7KTD - chains A and T of the 4 polymer chains in the assembly; structure by X-ray diffraction, 1.55 A resolution.

Chain A:
Name: DNA-directed DNA/RNA polymerase mu
Organism: Homo sapiens
Notes: EC 2.7.7.7
Reference sequence: Q9NP87 (DPOLM_HUMAN); numbering as in UniProt; present here: 132-397, 410-494
Chain sequence (356 residues; numbered 127 to 494; 12 numbers in that range are skipped by the numbering (no residue carries them; nothing is unmodelled there); the number before each row is that of its first residue):
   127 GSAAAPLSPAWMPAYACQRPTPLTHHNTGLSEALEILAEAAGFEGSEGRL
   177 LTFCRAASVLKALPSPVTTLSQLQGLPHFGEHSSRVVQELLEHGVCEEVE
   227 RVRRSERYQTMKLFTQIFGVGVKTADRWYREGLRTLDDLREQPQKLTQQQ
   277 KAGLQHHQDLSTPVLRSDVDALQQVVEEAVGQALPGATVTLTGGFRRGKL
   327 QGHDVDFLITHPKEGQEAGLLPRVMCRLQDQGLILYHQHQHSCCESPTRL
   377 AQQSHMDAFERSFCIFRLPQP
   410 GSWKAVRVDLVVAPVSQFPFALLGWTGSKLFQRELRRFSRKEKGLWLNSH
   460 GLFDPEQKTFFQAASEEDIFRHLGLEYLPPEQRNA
Not modelled in the structure: 127-137, 365-384
Construct notes: expression tag (127-131); conflict Gly-410 (Pro in Q9NP87)
UniProt features mapped onto this chain:
  - region: Arg-323 to Asp-332 (Involved in ssDNA binding)
  - binding site (Mg(2+)): Asp-330, Asp-332, Asp-418
  - site: Gly-433 (Responsible for the low discrimination between dNTP and rNTP)
Glycans and other covalent adducts: 2,3-dihydroxy-1,4-dithiobutane (DTT) linked to Cys-180
Ion coordination: Mn2+ site 1 near His-219 (its only coordinating residue here); Na+: Thr-241, Ile-243, Val-246 (shared with 1 residue of chain P); Mn2+ site 2: Asp-330, Asp-332, Asp-418 (shared with 1 residue of chain P); Mn2+ site 3: Asp-330, Asp-332 (together with pyrophosphate) (shared with 1 residue of chain P); Mn2+ site 4: Glu-386, His-459
Small-molecule neighbours: pyrophosphate (PPV): Gly-319, Gly-320, Arg-323, Lys-325, Gly-328, His-329, Asp-330, Asp-332
What the authors report for this chain:
  - mutagenesis - R445A: increased catalytic activity on dGTP misinsertion
  - mutagenesis - K438D: decreased catalytic activity on Mg2+-dependent dGTP:At
  - mutagenesis - K438D (23-fold): decreased catalytic activity on :Ct insertion
  - mutagenesis - K438D: unchanged catalytic activity on in the presence of Mn2+
  - mutagenesis - Q441A: unchanged catalytic activity on 8-oxodGTP

Chain T:
Molecule: 9-nt DNA strand
Sequence (9 nucleotides; numbered 1 to 9; the number before each row is that of its first residue):
     1 CGGCCTACG
Ion coordination: Mn2+ near DG2 (its only coordinating residue here)

Interface between chain A and chain T:
Residue-residue contacts (23; chain A residue first):
  Gly-174(A) with DC4(T), base contact
  Leu-177(A) with DC4(T), phosphate contact; DC5(T), phosphate contact
  Gln-364(A) with DG9(T), phosphate contact
  Phe-385(A) with DG9(T), phosphate contact
  Glu-386(A) with DC8(T), sugar contact; DG9(T), hydrogen bond to the phosphate
  Arg-387(A) with DA7(T), hydrogen bond to the base; DC8(T), hydrogen bond to the sugar; DG9(T), hydrogen bond to the phosphate
  Phe-389(A) with DG9(T), sugar contact
  Arg-442(A) with DC5(T), salt bridge to the phosphate
  Arg-445(A) with DC5(T), hydrogen bond to the base; DT6(T), hydrogen bond to the base
  Arg-446(A) with DC5(T), sugar contact
  Arg-449(A) with DT6(T), salt bridge to the phosphate
  Lys-450(A) with DG3(T), hydrogen bond to the phosphate; DC4(T), salt bridge to the phosphate
  Leu-456(A) with DT6(T), sugar contact
  Asn-457(A) with DT6(T), phosphate contact; DA7(T), hydrogen bond to the phosphate
  His-459(A) with DA7(T), phosphate contact; DC8(T), phosphate contact
Interface residues without a listed pair, chain A (17 interface residues in all): Arg-181, Lys-438

Overview:
The interface between chain A and chain T involves 17 residues on one side and 7 on the other, with 8 hydrogen
bonds and 3 salt bridges. Polar pairs include Arg-387(A)/DA7(T), Arg-445(A)/DC5(T) and Arg-445(A)/DT6(T). From
the paper: R445A of chain A increases catalytic activity on dGTP misinsertion; K438D of chain A reduces
catalytic activity on Mg2+-dependent dGTP:At.
Here chain A is DNA-directed DNA/RNA polymerase mu (Homo sapiens) and chain T is a 9-nt DNA strand. Entry 7KTD
(DNA Polymerase Mu, 8-oxodGTP:Ct Product State Ternary Complex, 10 mM Mn2+ (960min)) was determined by X-ray
diffraction, deposited together with 7KSS, 7KST, 7KSU, 7KSV, 7KSW, 7KSX and 25 further entries.
